PDB entry 9DQJ | electron microscopy, 2.90 A resolution | chains B and C of the 5 polymer chains in the assembly

Chain B:
Protein: Guanine nucleotide-binding protein G(i) subunit alpha-2, Guanine nucleotide-binding protein G(s) subunit alpha isoforms XLas
From: Homo sapiens
Notes: EC 3.6.5.-
Reference sequence: chimeric construct of P04899, Q5JWF2: residues 1-57 from P04899 (GNAI2_HUMAN) positions 1-57 (same numbers); residues 66-246 from Q5JWF2 positions 847-1027 (UniProt number = residue number + 781)
Chain sequence (246 residues; numbered 1 to 246; the number before each row is that of its first residue):
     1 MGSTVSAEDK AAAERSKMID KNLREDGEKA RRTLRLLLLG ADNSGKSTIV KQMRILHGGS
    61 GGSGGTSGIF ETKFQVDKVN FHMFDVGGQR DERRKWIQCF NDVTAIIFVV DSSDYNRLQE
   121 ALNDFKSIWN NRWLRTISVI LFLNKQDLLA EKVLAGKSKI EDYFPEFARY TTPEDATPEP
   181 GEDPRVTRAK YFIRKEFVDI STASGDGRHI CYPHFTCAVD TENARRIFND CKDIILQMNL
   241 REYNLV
Unresolved in the structure: 1-4, 52-67, 88-92, 174-182
Construct notes: engineered mutation Ser3 (Cys in P04899), Arg31 (Ala in P04899), Thr33 (Glu in P04899), Leu34 (Val in P04899), Arg35 (Lys in P04899), Asp42 (Gly in P04899), Asn43 (Glu in P04899), Arg54 (Lys in P04899), Leu56 (Ile in P04899), Asp111 (Ala892 in Q5JWF2), Asp114 (Ser895 in Q5JWF2), Asp124 (Leu915 in Q5JWF2), Lys195 (Asp986 in Q5JWF2), Val198 (Leu989 in Q5JWF2), Asp199 (Arg990 in Q5JWF2), Ile210 (Tyr1001 in Q5JWF2), Ala224 (Ile1015 in Q5JWF2), Ile227 (Val1018 in Q5JWF2), Lys232 (Arg1023 in Q5JWF2), Leu236 (Gln1027 in Q5JWF2), Gln237 (Arg1028 in Q5JWF2), Asn239 (His1030 in Q5JWF2), Glu242 (Gln1033 in Q5JWF2), Asn244 (Glu1035 in Q5JWF2), Val246 (Leu1037 in Q5JWF2); linker (58-65)
Swiss-Prot annotation at these positions:
  - binding site (GTP): Gly40, Ala41, Ser44 to Ser47, Asp85 to Gln89
  - binding site (Mg(2+)): Ser47, Thr66
  - lipidation: Gly2 (N-myristoyl glycine)
  - region: Phe81 to Arg90 (G3 motif)

Chain C:
Protein: Guanine nucleotide-binding protein G(I)/G(S)/G(T) subunit beta-1
From: Homo sapiens
Reference sequence: P62873 (GBB1_HUMAN); residues 2-340 here = UniProt positions 2-340
Chain sequence (345 residues; each row starts with the number of its first residue; numbers below 1 keep their minus sign (Gly-4 is residue -4)):
    -4 GPGSSGSELD QLRQEAEQLK NQIRDARKAC ADATLSQITN NIDPVGRIQM RTRRTLRGHL
    56 AKIYAMHWGT DSRLLVSASQ DGKLIIWDSY TTNKVHAIPL RSSWVMTCAY APSGNYVACG
   116 GLDNICSIYN LKTREGNVRV SRELAGHTGY LSCCRFLDDN QIVTSSGDTT CALWDIETGQ
   176 QTTTFTGHTG DVMSLSLAPD TRLFVSGACD ASAKLWDVRE GMCRQTFTGH ESDINAICFF
   236 PNGNAFATGS DDATCRLFDL RADQELMTYS HDNIICGITS VSFSKSGRLL LAGYDDFNCN
   296 VWDALKADRA GVLAGHDNRV SCLGVTDDGM AVATGSWDSF LKIWN
Unresolved in the structure: -4 to 2
Construct notes: expression tag (-4 to 1)
Swiss-Prot annotation at these positions:
  - modified residue: Ser2 (N-acetylserine), His266 (Phosphohistidine)
  - natural variant: Leu30 (L30F: In MRD42; uncertain significance), Arg52 (R52G: In MRD42), Gly64 (G64V: In MRD42), Asp76 (D76E: In MRD42; D76G: In MRD42), Gly77 (G77S: In MRD42), Lys78 (K78R: In MRD42), Ile80 (I80N: In MRD42; I80T: In MRD42), His91 (H91R: In MRD42; uncertain significance), Ala92 (A92T: In MRD42), Pro94 (P94S: In MRD42), Leu95 (L95P: In MRD42), Arg96 (R96L: In MRD42), 5 further natural variant entries in UniProt

Chain B / chain C interface:
Pairs across the interface (42):
  Ala13(B) with Asn88(C)
  Arg15(B) with Val90(C), hydrogen bond (side chain-backbone)
  Ser16(B) with Asn88(C); Lys89(C), hydrogen bond (side chain-backbone)
  Ile19(B) with Lys89(C); Ala92(C), hydrophobic
  Asp20(B) with Lys89(C), salt bridge
  Leu23(B) with Gly53(C); Leu55(C); Lys78(C); Ile80(C), hydrophobic; Lys89(C)
  Asp26(B) with Lys78(C), salt bridge
  Gly27(B) with Leu55(C)
  Arg35(B) with Trp99(C)
  Gly68(B) with Leu117(C)
  Ile69(B) with Trp99(C); Leu117(C), hydrophobic
  Phe84(B) with Trp99(C), hydrophobic
  Lys95(B) with Tyr145(C); Met188(C); Cys204(C); Asp228(C), salt bridge; Asn230(C)
  Trp96(B) with Leu117(C), hydrophobic; Tyr145(C)
  Gln98(B) with Lys57(C), hydrogen bond (backbone-side chain); Tyr59(C), hydrogen bond (backbone-side chain); Arg314(C)
  Cys99(B) with Lys57(C), hydrogen bond (backbone-side chain); Tyr59(C); Gln75(C); Trp99(C); Met101(C), hydrophobic
  Phe100(B) with Trp99(C), hydrophobic; Leu117(C), hydrophobic
  Asn101(B) with Lys57(C), hydrogen bond; Trp332(C)
  Arg132(B) with Asp246(C), salt bridge
  Trp133(B) with Asp290(C); Arg314(C); Trp332(C), hydrophobic
Also at the interface, not in a pair above, chain B (22 interface residues in all): Ala12, Arg24
Also at the interface, not in a pair above, chain C (25 interface residues in all): His91, Asp186

In short:
Chain B and chain C form an interface of 22 and 25 residues respectively, with 6 hydrogen bonds and 4 salt
bridges. Polar contacts include Asp20(B)-Lys89(C), Asp26(B)-Lys78(C) and Lys95(B)-Asp228(C). Curated
annotation (UniProt) lists 11 GTP-binding residues and Mg2+-binding residues Ser47(B) and Thr66(B) on chain B.
Here chain B is Guanine nucleotide-binding protein G(i) subunit alpha-2, Guanine nucleotide-binding protein
G(s) subunit alpha isoforms XLas and chain C is Guanine nucleotide-binding protein G(I)/G(S)/G(T) subunit
beta-1, both from Homo sapiens. Entry 9DQJ (CryoEM structure of Gq-coupled MRGPRD with a new agonist EP-3945)
was determined by electron microscopy, deposited together with 9DQH.
